3PWP - chains D and E of the 5 polymer chains in the assembly; structure by X-ray diffraction, 2.69 A resolution.

[Chain D]
Molecule: A6 TCR alpha chain
Source organism: Homo sapiens
Sequence (200 residues; each row starts with the number of its first residue; note: 6 numbers in that range are skipped by the numbering (no residue carries them; nothing is unmodelled there)):
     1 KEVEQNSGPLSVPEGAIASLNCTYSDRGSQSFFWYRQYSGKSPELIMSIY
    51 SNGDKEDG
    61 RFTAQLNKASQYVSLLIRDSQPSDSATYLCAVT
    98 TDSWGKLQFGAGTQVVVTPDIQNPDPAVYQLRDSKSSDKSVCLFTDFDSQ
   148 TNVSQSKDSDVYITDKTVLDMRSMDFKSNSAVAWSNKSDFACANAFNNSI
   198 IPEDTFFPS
Disulfides: Cys-22/Cys-90, Cys-139/Cys-189

[Chain E]
Molecule: A6 TCR beta chain
Source organism: Homo sapiens
Sequence (245 residues; row label = number of the first residue in the row; note: 2 numbers in that range are skipped by the numbering (no residue carries them; nothing is unmodelled there)):
     1 NAGVTQTPKFQVLKTGQSMTLQCAQDMNHEYMSWYRQDPGMGLRLIHYSV
    51 GAGITDQGEVPNG
    65 YNVSRSTTEDFPLRLLSAAPSQTSVYFCASRPGLAGGRP
   105 EQYFGPGTRLTV
  116A T
   117 EDLKNVFPPEVAVFEPSEAEISHTQKATLVCLATGFYPDHVELSWWVNGK
   167 EVHSGVSTDPQPLKEQPALNDSRYALSSRLRVSATFWQDPRNHFRCQVQF
   217 YGLSENDEWTQDRAKPVTQIVSAEAWGRAD
Disulfides: Cys-23/Cys-92, Cys-147/Cys-212
Reported in the primary citation:
  - conformationally variable residues (loop rearrangement): Arg-95, Gly-101, Pro-103

[Chain D / chain E interface]
Pairs across the interface - 89 pairs, chain D then chain E:
  Phe-33(D) with Pro-103(E)
  Tyr-35(D) with Gln-106(E), hydrogen bond (side chain-backbone); Phe-108(E), hydrophobic
  Gln-37(D) with Gln-37(E), hydrogen bond; Phe-91(E)
  Ser-39(D) with Gln-177(E), hydrogen bond
  Gly-40(D) with Arg-113(E), hydrogen bond (backbone-side chain); Gln-177(E)
  Lys-41(D) with Phe-91(E); Arg-113(E)
  Ser-42(D) with Phe-91(E); Gly-109(E); Pro-110(E)
  Pro-43(D) with Phe-108(E)
  Leu-45(D) with Glu-105(E)
  Ser-48(D) with Glu-105(E), hydrogen bond
  Tyr-50(D) with Arg-102(E); Pro-103(E); Glu-105(E), hydrogen bond
  Thr-93(D) with Arg-95(E)
  Asp-99(D) with Arg-95(E), hydrogen bond (backbone-side chain)
  Ser-100(D) with Tyr-31(E); Arg-95(E), hydrogen bond (backbone-side chain); Gly-97(E); Leu-98(E)
  Trp-101(D) with Tyr-31(E); Val-50(E); Leu-98(E)
  Gly-102(D) with Arg-95(E), hydrogen bond (backbone-side chain)
  Lys-103(D) with Tyr-31(E); Leu-45(E); Tyr-48(E)
  Leu-104(D) with Arg-95(E); Gln-106(E)
  Phe-106(D) with Tyr-35(E); Leu-43(E), hydrophobic; Gln-106(E); Phe-108(E), hydrophobic
  Asp-122(D) with His-139(E), salt bridge; Thr-140(E)
  Tyr-126(D) with Ser-133(E); Glu-136(E); His-139(E); Thr-140(E)
  Gln-127(D) with Ser-133(E)
  Leu-128(D) with Phe-130(E); Glu-131(E); Ser-133(E); Thr-144(E); Val-146(E), hydrophobic
  Arg-129(D) with Phe-130(E); Glu-131(E), hydrogen bond (backbone-backbone)
  Asp-130(D) with Phe-130(E)
  Ser-131(D) with Val-129(E), hydrogen bond (backbone-backbone); Glu-131(E); Glu-240(E), hydrogen bond (side chain-backbone); Ala-241(E)
  Lys-136(D) with Phe-130(E); Thr-150(E)
  Ser-137(D) with Phe-130(E)
  Val-138(D) with Phe-130(E), hydrophobic; Val-146(E), hydrophobic
  Leu-140(D) with Thr-144(E)
  Asp-143(D) with Thr-140(E); Arg-197(E), salt bridge
  Tyr-159(D) with Glu-181(E)
  Thr-161(D) with Asp-175(E); Ser-193(E)
  Thr-164(D) with Ser-173(E), hydrogen bond; Asp-175(E); Arg-195(E), hydrogen bond
  Val-165(D) with Ser-173(E)
  Leu-166(D) with Ser-173(E); Arg-197(E)
  Asp-167(D) with Ser-170(E); Gly-171(E)
  Met-168(D) with Arg-197(E)
  Arg-169(D) with Ser-170(E)
  Met-171(D) with Lys-142(E), hydrogen bond
  Phe-173(D) with Lys-142(E); Arg-197(E)
  Ser-175(D) with Arg-197(E), hydrogen bond
  Ser-177(D) with Ser-173(E); Arg-195(E), hydrogen bond
  Val-179(D) with Arg-195(E)
  Trp-181(D) with Leu-148(E), hydrophobic; Ala-191(E), hydrophobic
  Phe-203(D) with His-139(E)
  Pro-205(D) with Ala-135(E), hydrophobic
Also at the interface, not in a pair above, chain D (53 interface residues in all): Ser-31, Ser-134, Thr-142, Gln-152, Ile-160, Asp-162
Also at the interface, not in a pair above, chain E (54 interface residues in all): Tyr-107, Ala-128, Pro-132, His-169, Val-172, Thr-174, Pro-176, Leu-179, Val-198, Ser-199

[Overview]
53 residues of chain D face 54 of chain E across their interface; the contacts include 17 hydrogen bonds and 2
salt bridges. Polar contacts include Asp-122(D)/His-139(E), Asp-143(D)/Arg-197(E) and Tyr-35(D)/Gln-106(E).
The paper reports conformational variability at Arg-95(E), Gly-101(E) and Pro-103(E).
Here chain D is A6 TCR alpha chain and chain E is A6 TCR beta chain, both from Homo sapiens. Entry 3PWP (The
complex between TCR A6 and human Class I MHC HLA-A2 with the bound HuD peptide) was determined by X-ray
diffraction, deposited together with 3PWJ, 3PWL and 3PWN.
